Entry 2JGB (X-ray diffraction, 1.70 A resolution); this record covers chains A and B.

[Chain A]
Molecule: Eukaryotic translation initiation factor 4E type 2
Organism: Homo sapiens
UniProtKB: O60573 (IF4E2_HUMAN); numbering as in UniProt (aligned over 45-234)
Amino-acid sequence (195 residues; row label = number of the first residue in the row):
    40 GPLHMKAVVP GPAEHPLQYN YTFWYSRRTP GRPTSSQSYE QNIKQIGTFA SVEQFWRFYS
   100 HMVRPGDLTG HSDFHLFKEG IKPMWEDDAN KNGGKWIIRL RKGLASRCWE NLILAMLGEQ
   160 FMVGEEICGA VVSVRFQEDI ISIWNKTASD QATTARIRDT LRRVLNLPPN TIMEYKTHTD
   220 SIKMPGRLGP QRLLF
Disordered / not traced: 40-44, 225-227
UniProt features mapped onto this chain:
  - region (EIF4EBP1/2/3 binding): His54 to Gln57, Trp95 to Ser99, Asn150 to Gly157
  - binding site (mRNA): Tyr78, Glu79, His110, Trp124, Glu125, Arg174 to Ile179, Lys222 to Pro224
  - modified residue: Lys134 (N6-acetyllysine)
  - cross-link (Glycyl lysine isopeptide (Lys-Gly)): Lys134 (interchain with G-Cter in ISG15), Lys222 (interchain with G-Cter in ISG15)
  - mutagenesis: Trp63 (W63A: Unable to bind capped mRNA), Trp95 (W95A: Ability to bind capped mRNA reduced to 40% of wild-type), Lys121 (K121R: Does not affect ubiquitination by ARIH1; when associated with R-130; R-134 and R-222), Trp124 to Asp126 (Unable to bind capped mRNA), Trp124 (W124A: Ability to bind capped mRNA reduced to less than 10% of wild-type; W124F: Ability to bind capped mRNA reduced to 13% of wild-type), Glu125 (E125A: Ability to bind capped mRNA reduced to less than 10% of wild-type), Asp126 (D126A: Slight reduction in ability to bind capped mRNA), Lys130 (K130R: Does not affect ubiquitination by ARIH1; when associated with R-121; R-134 and R-222), Lys134 (K134R: Does not affect ubiquitination by ARIH1; when associated with R-121; R-130 and R-222), Trp135 (W135A: Unable to bind capped mRNA), Trp148 (W148A: Unable to bind capped mRNA), Trp183 (W183A: Ability to bind capped mRNA reduced to less than 10% of wild-type; W183F: Unable to bind capped mRNA), 1 further mutagenesis entry in UniProt
Residues lining bound ligands: 7N-methyl-8-hydroguanosine-5'-triphosphate (MGT): Arg67, Pro69, Thr73, Ser74, Ser75, Tyr78, His110, Pro122, Met123, Trp124, Glu125, Arg174, Trp183, Phe234

[Chain B]
Molecule: Eukaryotic translation initiation factor 4E-binding protein 1
UniProtKB: Q13541 (4EBP1_HUMAN); residues 51-67 here correspond to UniProt positions 50-66 (UniProt number = residue number - 1)
Amino-acid sequence (17 residues; row label = number of the first residue in the row):
    51 RIIYDRKFLM ECRNSPV
Disordered / not traced: 67

[Interface between chain A and chain B]
Pairs across the interface - 34 pairs, chain A then chain B:
  Glu53(A) with Pro66(B)
  His54(A) with Tyr54(B); Phe58(B); Cys62(B)
  Pro55(A) with Ile52(B); Tyr54(B), hydrogen bond (backbone-side chain)
  Leu56(A) with Ile52(B)
  Gln57(A) with Arg51(B); Ile52(B), hydrogen bond (side chain-backbone)
  Tyr58(A) with Arg51(B), hydrogen bond
  Val91(A) with Tyr54(B), hydrophobic; Leu59(B), hydrophobic; Cys62(B), hydrophobic
  Glu92(A) with Cys62(B); Ser65(B); Pro66(B)
  Trp95(A) with Leu59(B), hydrogen bond (side chain-backbone); Met60(B), hydrophobic; Cys62(B); Arg63(B)
  Glu149(A) with Arg56(B), salt bridge
  Asn150(A) with Arg56(B), hydrogen bond
  Leu153(A) with Leu59(B); Met60(B), hydrophobic
  Gly157(A) with Ile53(B); Tyr54(B), hydrogen bond (backbone-backbone)
  Glu158(A) with Arg51(B), salt bridge; Ile52(B)
  Gln159(A) with Ile53(B); Tyr54(B), hydrogen bond (side chain-backbone)
  Met161(A) with Arg51(B); Ile53(B), hydrophobic
  Gly163(A) with Arg51(B), hydrogen bond (backbone-side chain)
  Glu164(A) with Arg51(B), salt bridge
Interface residues without a listed pair, chain B (13 interface residues in all): Asp55

[Overview]
Chain A and chain B form an interface of 18 and 13 residues respectively; the contacts include 8 hydrogen
bonds and 3 salt bridges. Polar pairs include Glu149(A)-Arg56(B), Glu158(A)-Arg51(B) and Glu164(A)-Arg51(B).
Chain A binds 7N-methyl-8-hydroguanosine-5'-triphosphate.
Here chain A is Eukaryotic translation initiation factor 4E type 2 (Homo sapiens) and chain B is Eukaryotic
translation initiation factor 4E-binding protein 1. Entry 2JGB (Structure of human eIF4E homologous protein
4EHP with m7GTP) was determined by X-ray diffraction (same publication as 2JGC).
